5GNJ - chains I and L of the 4 polymer chains in the assembly; structure by X-ray diffraction, 2.70 A resolution.

# Chain I
Molecule: Transcription factor MYC2
Organism: Arabidopsis thaliana
Reference sequence: Q39204 (MYC2_ARATH); residues 446-525 here = UniProt positions 446-525
Amino-acid sequence (89 residues; row label = number of the first residue in the row):
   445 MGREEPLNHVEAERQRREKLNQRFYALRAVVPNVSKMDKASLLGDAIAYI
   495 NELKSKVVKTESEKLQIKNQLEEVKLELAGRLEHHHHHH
Unresolved in the structure: 445-448, 524-533
Differences from the reference sequence: expression tag (445, 526-533)

# Chain L
Molecule: 15-nt DNA strand
Sequence (15 nucleotides; row label = number of the first residue in the row):
   803 TGGGTCACGTGTTCC
Unresolved in the structure: 803

# How chain I and chain L interact
Contacting residue pairs - 14 pairs, chain I then chain L:
  His453(I) - DT812(L)  base contact
  His453(I) - DG813(L)  hydrogen bond to the base
  His453(I) - DT814(L)  base contact
  Val454(I) - DG811(L)  phosphate contact
  Val454(I) - DT812(L)  phosphate contact
  Glu457(I) - DG811(L)  base contact
  Glu457(I) - DT812(L)  base contact
  Arg458(I) - DG811(L)  salt bridge to the phosphate
  Arg461(I) - DC810(L)  salt bridge to the phosphate
  Arg461(I) - DG811(L)  salt bridge to the phosphate
  Asn465(I) - DA809(L)  hydrogen bond to the phosphate
  Asp482(I) - DC808(L)  phosphate contact
  Lys483(I) - DC808(L)  hydrogen bond to the phosphate
  Lys483(I) - DA809(L)  salt bridge to the phosphate

# In short
8 residues of chain I and 7 residues of chain L are in contact; the contacts include 3 hydrogen bonds and 4
salt bridges. Among the polar pairs are His453(I)-DG813(L), Asn465(I)-DA809(L) and Lys483(I)-DC808(L).
Here chain I is Transcription factor MYC2 (Arabidopsis thaliana) and chain L is a 15-nt DNA strand. Entry 5GNJ
(Structure of a transcription factor and DNA complex) was determined by X-ray diffraction.
